6UTX - chains DDD and 222 of the 8 polymer chains in the assembly; structure by X-ray diffraction, 4.05 A resolution (low resolution: residue-level contacts below are approximate; hydrogen-bond / salt-bridge calls are withheld).

# Chain DDD
Name: DNA-directed RNA polymerase subunit beta'
From: Escherichia coli
Notes: EC 2.7.7.6
Reference sequence: P0A8T7 (RPOC_ECOLI); residue numbers follow UniProt; this construct covers 1-1407
Sequence (1407 residues; each row starts with the number of its first residue):
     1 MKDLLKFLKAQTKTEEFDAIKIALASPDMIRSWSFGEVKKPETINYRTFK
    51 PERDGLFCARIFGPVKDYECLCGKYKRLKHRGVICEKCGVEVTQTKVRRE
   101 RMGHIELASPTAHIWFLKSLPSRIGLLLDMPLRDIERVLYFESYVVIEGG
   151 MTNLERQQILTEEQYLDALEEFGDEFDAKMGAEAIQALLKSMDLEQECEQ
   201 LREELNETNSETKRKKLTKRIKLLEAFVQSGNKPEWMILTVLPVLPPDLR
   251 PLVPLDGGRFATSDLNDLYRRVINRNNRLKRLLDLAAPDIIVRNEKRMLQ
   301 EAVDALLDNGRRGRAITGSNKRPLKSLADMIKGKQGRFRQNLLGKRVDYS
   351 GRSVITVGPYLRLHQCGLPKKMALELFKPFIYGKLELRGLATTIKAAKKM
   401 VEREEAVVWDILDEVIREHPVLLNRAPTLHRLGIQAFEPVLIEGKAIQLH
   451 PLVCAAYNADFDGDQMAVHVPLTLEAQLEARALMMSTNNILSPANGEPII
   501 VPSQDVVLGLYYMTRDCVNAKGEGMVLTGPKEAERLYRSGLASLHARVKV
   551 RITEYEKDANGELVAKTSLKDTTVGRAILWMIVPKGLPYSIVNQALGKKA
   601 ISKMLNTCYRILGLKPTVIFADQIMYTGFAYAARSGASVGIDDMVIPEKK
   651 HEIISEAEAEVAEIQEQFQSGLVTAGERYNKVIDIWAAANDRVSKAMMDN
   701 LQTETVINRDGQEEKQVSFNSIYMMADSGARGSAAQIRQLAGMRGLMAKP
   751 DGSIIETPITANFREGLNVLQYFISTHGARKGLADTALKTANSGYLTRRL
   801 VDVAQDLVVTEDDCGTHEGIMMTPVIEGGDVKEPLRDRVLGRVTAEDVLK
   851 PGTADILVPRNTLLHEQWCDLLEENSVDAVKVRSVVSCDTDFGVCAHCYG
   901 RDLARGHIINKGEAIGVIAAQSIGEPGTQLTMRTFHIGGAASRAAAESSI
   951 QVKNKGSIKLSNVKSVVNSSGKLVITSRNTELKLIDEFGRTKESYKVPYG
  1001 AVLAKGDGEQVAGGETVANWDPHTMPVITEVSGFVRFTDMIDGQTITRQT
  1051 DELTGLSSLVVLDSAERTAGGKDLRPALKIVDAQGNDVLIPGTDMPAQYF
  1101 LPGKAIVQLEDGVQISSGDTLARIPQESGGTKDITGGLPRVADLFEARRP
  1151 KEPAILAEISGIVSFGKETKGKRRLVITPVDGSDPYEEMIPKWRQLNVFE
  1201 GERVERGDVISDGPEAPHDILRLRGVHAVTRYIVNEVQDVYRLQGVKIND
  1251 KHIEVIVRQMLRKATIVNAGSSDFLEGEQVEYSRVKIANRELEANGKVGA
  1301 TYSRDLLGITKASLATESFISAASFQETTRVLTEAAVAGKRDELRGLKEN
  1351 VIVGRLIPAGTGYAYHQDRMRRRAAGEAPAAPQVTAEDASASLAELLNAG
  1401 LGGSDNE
Disordered / not traced: 1-14, 932-943, 1377-1407
Bound ions: Zn2+ site 1: Cys-72, Cys-85, Cys-88; Mg2+: Asp-460, Asp-462, Asp-464; Zn2+ site 2: Cys-814, Cys-895
UniProt features mapped onto this chain:
  - binding site (Zn(2+)): Cys-70, Cys-72, Cys-85, Cys-88, Cys-814, Cys-888, Cys-895, Cys-898
  - binding site (Mg(2+)): Asp-460, Asp-462, Asp-464
  - modified residue: Lys-983 (N6-acetyllysine)
  - mutagenesis: Gln-504 (Q504P: Resistant to antibiotics salinamide A and B), Asn-690 (N690D: Resistant to antibiotics salinamide A and B), Met-697 (M697V: Resistant to antibiotics salinamide A and B), Ala-735 (A735T: Resistant to antibiotics salinamide A and B), Arg-738 (R738C/H/P/S: Resistant to antibiotics salinamide A and B), Ala-748 (A748E: Resistant to antibiotics salinamide A and B), Pro-758 (P758S/T: Resistant to antibiotics salinamide A and B), Phe-763 (F763C: Resistant to antibiotics salinamide A and B), Ser-775 (S775A: Resistant to antibiotics salinamide A and B), Ala-779 (A779T/V: Resistant to antibiotics salinamide A and B), Arg-780 (R780C: Resistant to antibiotics salinamide A and B), Gly-782 (G782A/C: Resistant to antibiotics salinamide A and B), 1 further mutagenesis entry in UniProt

# Chain 222
Molecule: Synthetic DNA 50-MER (promoter template strand)
Sequence (50 nucleotides; row label = number of the first residue in the row):
     3 TCCGCGTCAGACTCGTAGGATTATAGCATACGTGAGGTGGGATGTCAAGG
Disordered / not traced: 37-52

# How chain DDD and chain 222 interact
Residue-residue contacts - 26 pairs, chain DDD then chain 222:
  Lys-87(DDD) / DG36(222)
  Ser-210(DDD) / DT3(222)
  Thr-212(DDD) / DT3(222)
  Arg-259(DDD) / DA22(222)
  Arg-311(DDD) / DA11(222)
  Asn-320(DDD) / DT23(222)
  Lys-332(DDD) / DA11(222)
  Lys-334(DDD) / DC14(222)
  Lys-334(DDD) / DT15(222)
  Arg-339(DDD) / DA13(222)
  Arg-346(DDD) / DG17(222)
  Arg-352(DDD) / DG17(222)
  Ala-426(DDD) / DC16(222)
  Ala-787(DDD) / DC14(222)
  Ala-791(DDD) / DA13(222)
  Ala-791(DDD) / DC14(222)
  Gly-794(DDD) / DC14(222)
  Tyr-795(DDD) / DG12(222)
  Tyr-795(DDD) / DA13(222)
  Tyr-795(DDD) / DC14(222)
  Gln-1326(DDD) / DG12(222)
  Glu-1327(DDD) / DA11(222)
  Glu-1327(DDD) / DG12(222)
  Thr-1329(DDD) / DA11(222)
  Arg-1330(DDD) / DC10(222)
  Arg-1330(DDD) / DA11(222)
Also at the interface, not in a pair above, chain DDD (25 interface residues in all): Lys-118, Leu-120, Ser-319, Pro-427, Thr-790

# In short
25 residues of chain DDD face 12 of chain 222 across their interface. The Zn2+ site 1 is built by Cys-72(DDD),
Cys-85(DDD) and Cys-88(DDD). Curated annotation (UniProt) lists 8 Zn2+-binding residues, 3 Mg2+-binding
residues and 13 mutagenesis sites on chain DDD.
Chain DDD is DNA-directed RNA polymerase subunit beta' (Escherichia coli) and chain 222 is Synthetic DNA
50-MER (promoter template strand); the structure, E. coli sigma-S transcription initiation complex with an
empty bubble ("Old" crystal), was determined by X-ray diffraction (same publication as 6UTV, 6UTW, 6UTY, 6UTZ,
6UU0, 6UU1 and 11 further entries).
